PDB entry 7TUQ | X-ray diffraction, 2.68 A resolution | chains A and C

[Chain A]
Protein: Bromodomain-containing protein 4
From: Homo sapiens
Notes: fragment: bd1
UniProt: O60885 (BRD4_HUMAN); residue numbers follow UniProt; this construct covers 42-180
Amino-acid sequence (140 residues; each row starts with the number of its first residue):
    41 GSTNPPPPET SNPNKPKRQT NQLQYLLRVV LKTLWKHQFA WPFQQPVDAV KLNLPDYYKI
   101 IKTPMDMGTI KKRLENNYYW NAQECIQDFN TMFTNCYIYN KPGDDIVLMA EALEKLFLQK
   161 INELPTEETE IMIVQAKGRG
Unresolved in the structure: 41, 166-180
Differences from the reference sequence: expression tag (41)
Swiss-Prot annotation at these positions:
  - site: N140 (Acetylated histone binding)
  - cross-link: K99 (Glycyl lysine isopeptide (Lys-Gly) (interchain with G-Cter in SUMO2))
  - natural variant: D145 (D145G: Found in a patient with a neurodevelopmental syndrome; uncertain significance)
  - mutagenesis: N140 (N140A: Abolishes binding to acetylated histones)

[Chain C]
Protein: Envelope small membrane protein
UniProt: P0DTC4 (VEMP_SARS2); numbering as in UniProt (aligned over 60-68)
Amino-acid sequence (9 residues; row label = number of the first residue in the row):
    60 SRVKNLNSS
Unresolved in the structure: 60-61, 65-68
Modified / non-standard residues: K63 (N(6)-acetyllysine; ALY)

[Chain A / chain C interface]
Pairs across the interface - 13 pairs, chain A then chain C:
  F83(A) - K63(C)
  V87(A) - K63(C)
  L92(A) - K63(C)
  L94(A) - V62(C)
  L94(A) - K63(C)
  Y97(A) - K63(C)
  C136(A) - K63(C)
  N140(A) - K63(C)
  D144(A) - V62(C)
  D145(A) - N64(C)
  I146(A) - K63(C)
  I146(A) - N64(C)
  M149(A) - N64(C)
Other interface residues (no listed pair), chain A (14 interface residues in all): W81, P82, N135

[Overview]
14 residues of chain A face 3 of chain C across their interface. From UniProt: one mutagenesis site on chain
A.
Chain A is Bromodomain-containing protein 4 (Homo sapiens) and chain C is Envelope small membrane protein; the
structure, Crystal structure of BRD4 bromodomain 1 in complex with monoacetylated SARS-CoV-2 E, was determined
by X-ray diffraction together with 7TV0 from the same study.
